PDB entry 3VK8 | X-ray diffraction, 2.00 A resolution | chains A and D of the 3 polymer chains in the assembly

[Chain A]
Name: Probable formamidopyrimidine-DNA glycosylase
From: Acanthamoeba polyphaga mimivirus
Notes: EC 3.2.2.23, 4.2.99.18
Reference sequence: Q5UQ00 (FPG_MIMIV); residue numbers follow UniProt; this construct covers 1-287
Chain sequence (295 residues; each row starts with the number of its first residue):
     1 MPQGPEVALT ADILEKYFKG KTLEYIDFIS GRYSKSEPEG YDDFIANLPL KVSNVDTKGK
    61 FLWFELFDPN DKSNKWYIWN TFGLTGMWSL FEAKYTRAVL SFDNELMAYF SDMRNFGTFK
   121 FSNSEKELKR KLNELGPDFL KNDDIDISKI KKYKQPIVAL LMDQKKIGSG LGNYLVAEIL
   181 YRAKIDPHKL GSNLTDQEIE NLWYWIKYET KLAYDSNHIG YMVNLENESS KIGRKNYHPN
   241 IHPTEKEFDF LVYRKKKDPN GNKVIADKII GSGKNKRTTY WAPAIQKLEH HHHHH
Disordered / not traced: 1, 290-295
Construct notes: engineered mutation Gln3 (Glu in Q5UQ00); expression tag (288-295)
What the authors report for this chain:
  - binding site for the 13-nt DNA strand (chain D): Pro2, Glu6, Leu84, Tyr174, Tyr221, Tyr253, Arg277
  - binding site for the 13-nt DNA strand: Phe250
  - binding site for the 13-nt DNA strand: Arg114, Phe116
  - catalytic residues: Pro2, Gln3
  - mutagenesis - P2G, E3Q: abolished catalytic activity
  - conformationally variable residues (loop rearrangement, order/disorder transition, side-chain flip): Gln3, Glu6, Asn217 to Glu245
  - mutagenesis - E6A, Y253F: decreased catalytic activity on Tg:A
  - mutagenesis - E6A, Y253F: unchanged catalytic activity on 5-OHU:G
  - mutagenesis - Y253F: unchanged catalytic activity on AP:A

[Chain D]
Molecule: 13-nt DNA strand
Sequence (13 nucleotides; each row starts with the number of its first residue):
    14 CGTCCAXGTC TAC
Modified / non-standard residues: CTG ((5R,6S)-5,6-dihydro-5,6-dihydroxythymidine-5'-monophosphate) at position 20

[Chain A / chain D interface]
Pairs across the interface - 31 pairs, chain A then chain D:
  Pro2(A) - CTG_20(D)  base contact
  Gln3(A) - CTG_20(D)  hydrogen bond to the sugar
  Gln3(A) - DG21(D)  phosphate contact
  Glu6(A) - CTG_20(D)  base contact
  Lys60(A) - DG21(D)  salt bridge to the phosphate
  Lys60(A) - DT22(D)  salt bridge to the phosphate
  Gly83(A) - DG21(D)  sugar contact
  Leu84(A) - CTG_20(D)  base contact
  Leu84(A) - DG21(D)  base contact
  Arg114(A) - DA19(D)  hydrogen bond to the base
  Phe116(A) - DG21(D)  base contact
  Gln164(A) - DT22(D)  phosphate contact
  Gly172(A) - DG21(D)  phosphate contact
  Asn173(A) - CTG_20(D)  hydrogen bond to the phosphate
  Asn173(A) - DG21(D)  hydrogen bond to the phosphate
  Tyr174(A) - CTG_20(D)  base contact
  Gly220(A) - CTG_20(D)  base contact
  Tyr221(A) - CTG_20(D)  base contact
  Tyr253(A) - DA19(D)  sugar contact
  Tyr253(A) - CTG_20(D)  hydrogen bond to the phosphate
  Arg254(A) - DC18(D)  hydrogen bond to the phosphate
  Arg254(A) - DA19(D)  salt bridge to the phosphate
  Lys268(A) - DC18(D)  salt bridge to the phosphate
  Asn275(A) - DT22(D)  base contact
  Asn275(A) - DC23(D)  base contact
  Arg277(A) - CTG_20(D)  salt bridge to the phosphate
  Arg277(A) - DG21(D)  salt bridge to the phosphate
  Arg277(A) - DT22(D)  base contact
  Thr278(A) - DA19(D)  hydrogen bond to the phosphate
  Tyr280(A) - DC18(D)  phosphate contact
  Tyr280(A) - DA19(D)  hydrogen bond to the phosphate

[Overview]
21 residues of chain A and 6 residues of chain D are in contact, with 8 hydrogen bonds and 6 salt bridges.
Polar pairs include Arg114(A)-DA19(D), Gln3(A)-CTG_20(D) and Asn173(A)-CTG_20(D). From the paper: catalytic
residues Pro2(A) and Gln3(A); P2G and E3Q of chain A abolish catalytic activity; 4 substitutions were tested
in all.
Here chain A is Probable formamidopyrimidine-DNA glycosylase (Acanthamoeba polyphaga mimivirus) and chain D is
a 13-nt DNA strand. Entry 3VK8 (Crystal structure of DNA-glycosylase bound to DNA containing Thymine glycol)
was determined by X-ray diffraction.
